6GFJ - chains C and D of the 4 polymer chains in the assembly; structure by X-ray diffraction, 3.30 A resolution.

Chain C (and D):
Protein: Sugar ABC transporter substrate-binding protein, Receptor-interacting serine/threonine-protein kinase 2
Organism: Methanosarcina mazei
Notes: EC 2.7.11.1, 2.7.10.2; chain D of this document is another copy of the same molecule, construct and numbering; everything in this record applies to it too
Reference sequence: chimeric construct of A0A0F8NYV9, O43353: residues 0-370 from A0A0F8NYV9 (A0A0F8NYV9_METMZ) positions 1-371 (UniProt number = residue number + 1); residues 371-476 from O43353 positions 435-540 (UniProt number = residue number + 64)
Sequence (477 residues; each row starts with the number of its first residue; numbering starts at 0):
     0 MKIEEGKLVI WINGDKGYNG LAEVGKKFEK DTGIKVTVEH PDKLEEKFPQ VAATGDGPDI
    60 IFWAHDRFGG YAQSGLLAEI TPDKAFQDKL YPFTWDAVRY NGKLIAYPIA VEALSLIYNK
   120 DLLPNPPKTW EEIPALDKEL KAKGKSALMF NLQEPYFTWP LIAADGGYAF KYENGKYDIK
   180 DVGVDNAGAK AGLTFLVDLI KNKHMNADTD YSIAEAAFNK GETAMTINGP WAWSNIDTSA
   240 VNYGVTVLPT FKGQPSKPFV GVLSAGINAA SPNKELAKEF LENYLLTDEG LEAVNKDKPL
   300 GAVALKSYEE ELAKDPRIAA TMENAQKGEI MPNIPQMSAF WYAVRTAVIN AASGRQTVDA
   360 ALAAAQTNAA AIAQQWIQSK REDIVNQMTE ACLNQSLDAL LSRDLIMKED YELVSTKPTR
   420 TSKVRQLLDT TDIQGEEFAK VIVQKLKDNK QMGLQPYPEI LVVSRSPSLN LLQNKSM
Disordered / not traced: 0-1, 458-476 (chain D: 0-6, 459-476)
Construct notes: conflict Ile-2 (Thr3 in A0A0F8NYV9), Ala-239 (Lys240 in A0A0F8NYV9), Ala-359 (Glu360 in A0A0F8NYV9), Ala-362 (Lys363 in A0A0F8NYV9), Ala-363 (Asp364 in A0A0F8NYV9), Ala-368 (Ser369 in A0A0F8NYV9), Ala-369 (Ser370 in A0A0F8NYV9); linker (370)
Reported in the primary citation:
  - mutagenesis - Q450K: increased signaling
  - mutagenesis - Q450A: unchanged signaling

How chain C and chain D interact:
Contacting residue pairs - 6 pairs, chain C then chain D:
  Tyr-17(C) / Ala-141(D)
  His-39(C) / Ala-141(D)  hydrogen bond (side chain-backbone)
  His-39(C) / Lys-142(D)
  His-39(C) / Gly-143(D)
  Asp-41(C) / Lys-144(D)  salt bridge
  Lys-46(C) / Glu-221(D)  salt bridge
Also at the interface, not in a pair above, chain C (5 interface residues in all): Glu-411
Also at the interface, not in a pair above, chain D (6 interface residues in all): Asn-18

Overview:
5 residues of chain C and 6 residues of chain D are in contact, with 1 hydrogen bond and 2 salt bridges. Polar
pairs include Asp-41(C)/Lys-144(D), Lys-46(C)/Glu-221(D) and His-39(C)/Ala-141(D). The paper reports that
Q450K of chain C increases signaling; Q450A of chain C leaves signaling unchanged.
Chain C and chain D are both Sugar ABC transporter substrate-binding protein, Receptor-interacting
serine/threonine-protein kinase 2 (Methanosarcina mazei); the structure, Structure of RIP2 CARD domain fused
to crystallisable MBP tag, was determined by X-ray diffraction together with 6GGS from the same study.
